PDB entry 9K3F | electron microscopy, 2.75 A resolution | chains A and S of the 5 polymer chains in the assembly

[Chain A]
Molecule: Guanine nucleotide-binding protein G(i) subunit alpha-1, Guanine nucleotide-binding protein G(s) subunit alpha isoforms short
Source organism: Homo sapiens
Notes: EC 3.6.5.-
UniProtKB: chimeric construct of P63096, P63092: residues 8-26 from P63096 (GNAI1_HUMAN) positions 1-19 (UniProt number = residue number - 7); residues 27-83 from P63092 positions 27-67 (offset varies); residues 84-204 from P63096 (GNAI1_HUMAN) positions 61-181 (UniProt number = residue number - 23); residues 205-253 from P63092 positions 205-253 (same numbers); residues 264-394 from P63092 positions 264-394 (same numbers)
Chain sequence (361 residues; numbered 8 to 394; 26 numbers in that range are skipped by the numbering (no residue carries them; nothing is unmodelled there); the number before each row is that of its first residue):
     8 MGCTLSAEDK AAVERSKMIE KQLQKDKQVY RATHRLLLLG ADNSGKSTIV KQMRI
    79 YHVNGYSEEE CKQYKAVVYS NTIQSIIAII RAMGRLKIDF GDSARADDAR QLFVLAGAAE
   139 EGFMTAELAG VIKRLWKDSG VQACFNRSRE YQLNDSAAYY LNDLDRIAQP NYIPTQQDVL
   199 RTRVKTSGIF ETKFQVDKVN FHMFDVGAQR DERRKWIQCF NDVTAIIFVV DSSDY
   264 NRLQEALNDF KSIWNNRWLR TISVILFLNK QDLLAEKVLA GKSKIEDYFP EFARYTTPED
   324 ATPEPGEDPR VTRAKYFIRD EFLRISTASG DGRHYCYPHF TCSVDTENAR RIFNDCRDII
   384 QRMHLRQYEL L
Not modelled in the structure: 8-11, 79-203
Sequence notes: engineered mutation Asp49 (Gly in P63092), Asn50 (Glu in P63092), Tyr79 (Leu63 in P63092), Ala226 (Gly in P63092), Asp249 (Ala in P63092), Asp252 (Ser in P63092), Asp272 (Leu in P63092), Ser366 (Ala in P63092), Ala372 (Ile in P63092), Ile375 (Val in P63092)
UniProt features mapped onto this chain:
  - lipidation: Gly9 (N-myristoyl glycine), Cys10 (S-palmitoyl cysteine)
  - region: Asp196 to Thr204 (G2 motif)
  - binding site (GTP): Ser174, Leu198 to Thr204
  - binding site (Mg(2+)): Thr204
  - modified residue: Arg201 (ADP-ribosylarginine)

[Chain S]
Molecule: scFv16
Source organism: synthetic construct
Notes: antibody fragment or engineered binder
Chain sequence (285 residues; each row starts with the number of its first residue; note: 16 numbers in that range are skipped by the numbering (no residue carries them; nothing is unmodelled there); a row labelled like 120A-120Q holds insertion residues (120A, then the next letters in order); numbers below 1 keep their minus sign (Met-36 is residue -36)):
   -36 MLLVNQSHQG FNKEHTSKMV SAIVLYVLLA AAAHSAFAVQ LVESGGGLVQ PGGSRKLSCS
    24 ASGFAFSSFG MHWVRQAPEK GLEWVAYISS GSGTIYYADT VKGRFTISRD DPKNTLFLQM
    84 TSLRSEDTAM YYCVRSIYYY GSSPFDFWGQ GTTLTVS
120A-120Q AGGGGSGGGGSGGGGSA
   137 DIVMTQATSS VPVTPGESVS ISCRSSKSLL HSNGNTYLYW FLQRPGQSPQ LLIYRMSNLA
   197 SGVPDRFSGS GSGTAFTLTI SRLEAEDVGV YYCMQHLEYP LTFGAGTKLE L
Not modelled in the structure: -36 to 1, 120A-120Q
Cystine bridges: Cys22-Cys96, Cys159-Cys229

[Interface between chain A and chain S]
Residue-residue contacts (22):
  Ser13(A) with His167(S); Asn169(S); Tyr173(S), hydrogen bond
  Ala14(A) with Leu233(S); Tyr235(S), hydrophobic
  Glu15(A) with Tyr173(S); Tyr175(S), hydrogen bond; Arg191(S), salt bridge; His232(S), salt bridge
  Asp16(A) with Asn169(S), hydrogen bond
  Ala18(A) with Tyr101(S), hydrophobic
  Ala19(A) with Tyr101(S)
  Glu21(A) with Ser52(S), hydrogen bond; Ser53(S); Gly56(S); Thr57(S), hydrogen bond
  Arg22(A) with Ser31(S); Ile100(S); Tyr101(S); Tyr102(S)
  Met25(A) with Ser53(S), hydrogen bond; Gly54(S)
Interface residues without a listed pair, chain A (10 interface residues in all): Leu12
Interface residues without a listed pair, chain S (19 interface residues in all): Tyr50, Pro107

[Summary]
The interface between chain A and chain S involves 10 residues on one side and 19 on the other; the contacts
include 6 hydrogen bonds and 2 salt bridges. Polar pairs include Glu15(A)-Arg191(S), Glu15(A)-His232(S) and
Ser13(A)-Tyr173(S).
Chain A is Guanine nucleotide-binding protein G(i) subunit alpha-1, Guanine nucleotide-binding protein G(s)
subunit alpha isoforms short (Homo sapiens) and chain S is scFv16 (synthetic construct); the structure,
Cryo-EM structure of the unliganded human melanocortin receptor 3 (MC3R)-Gs complex, was determined by
electron microscopy together with 9K3H, 9K3K, 9K3L and 9K3P from the same study.
